1XQY - chains A and Q; structure by X-ray diffraction, 3.20 A resolution.

[Chain A]
Molecule: Proline iminopeptidase
Source organism: Thermoplasma acidophilum
Notes: EC 3.4.11.5
Reference sequence: P96084 (PIP_THEAC); residues 1-293 here = UniProt positions 1-293
Amino-acid sequence (293 residues; row label = number of the first residue in the row):
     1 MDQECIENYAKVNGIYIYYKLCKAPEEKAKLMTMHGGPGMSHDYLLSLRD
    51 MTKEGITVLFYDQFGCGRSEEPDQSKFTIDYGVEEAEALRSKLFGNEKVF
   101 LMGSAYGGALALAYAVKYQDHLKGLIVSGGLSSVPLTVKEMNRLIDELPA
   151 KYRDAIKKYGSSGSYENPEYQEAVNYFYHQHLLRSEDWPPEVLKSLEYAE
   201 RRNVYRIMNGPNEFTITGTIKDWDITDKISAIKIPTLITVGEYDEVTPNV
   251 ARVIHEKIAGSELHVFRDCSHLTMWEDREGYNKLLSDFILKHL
Unresolved in the structure: 1-3
Sequence notes: engineered mutation A105 (Ser in P96084)
Disulfide bonds: C5-C22
Residues lining bound ligands: proline (PRO): G36, G37, M40, A105, Y106, M141, N209, E213, I216, E245, V246
Curated features (UniProtKB/Swiss-Prot):
  - active site: D244, H271 (Proton donor)

[Chain Q]
Molecule: PLGG
Amino-acid sequence (4 residues; numbered 1 to 4; the number before each row is that of its first residue):
     1 PLGG

[Interface between chain A and chain Q]
Contacting residue pairs (13; chain A residue first):
  Q171(A) - L2(Q)
  V174(A) - L2(Q)  hydrophobic
  N175(A) - G3(Q)
  N175(A) - G4(Q)
  Y178(A) - P1(Q)  hydrophobic
  Y178(A) - L2(Q)
  W188(A) - L2(Q)
  L196(A) - P1(Q)  hydrophobic
  A199(A) - P1(Q)  hydrophobic
  E200(A) - P1(Q)
  E200(A) - L2(Q)
  Y205(A) - P1(Q)
  N212(A) - P1(Q)
Interface residues without a listed pair, chain A (11 interface residues in all): P211

[Summary]
Chain A and chain Q form an interface of 11 and 4 residues respectively. Ligands of chain A: proline. UniProt
lists active-site residues D244(A) and H271(A) on chain A.
Chain A is Proline iminopeptidase (Thermoplasma acidophilum) and chain Q is PLGG; the structure, Crystal
structure of F1-mutant S105A complex with PRO-LEU-GLY-GLY, was determined by X-ray diffraction.
